PDB entry 6T15 | electron microscopy, 3.29 A resolution | chains b and j of the 33 polymer chains in the assembly

[Chain b]
Protein: Cytochrome C oxidase subunit 2; synonym: cytochrome C oxidase polypeptide II, COX2
From: Saccharomyces cerevisiae S288C
Notes: EC 1.9.3.1
UniProt: P00410 (COX2_YEAST); residue numbers follow UniProt; this construct covers 16-251
Chain sequence (236 residues; numbered 16 to 251; the number before each row is that of its first residue):
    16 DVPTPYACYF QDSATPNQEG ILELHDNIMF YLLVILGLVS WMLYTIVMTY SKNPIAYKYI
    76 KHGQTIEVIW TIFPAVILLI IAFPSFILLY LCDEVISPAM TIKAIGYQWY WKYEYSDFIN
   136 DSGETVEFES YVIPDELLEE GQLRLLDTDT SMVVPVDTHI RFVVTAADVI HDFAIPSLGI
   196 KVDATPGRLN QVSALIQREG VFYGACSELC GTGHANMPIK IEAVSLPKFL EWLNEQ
Metal / ion sites: dinuclear copper ion: His186, Cys221, Glu223, Cys225, His229, Met232; Mg2+: Glu223 (shared with 1 residue of chain a)
Small-molecule neighbours: heme a (HEA): Ile50, Val54, Pro89, Leu93
Swiss-Prot annotation at these positions:
  - binding site (Cu cation): His186, Cys221, Glu223, Cys225, His229, Met232
  - binding site (Mg(2+)): Glu223

[Chain j]
Protein: Cytochrome c oxidase subunit 6B
From: Saccharomyces cerevisiae S288c
Notes: EC 1.9.3.1
UniProt: Q01519 (COX12_YEAST); residues 2-83 here = UniProt positions 2-83
Chain sequence (82 residues; each row starts with the number of its first residue):
     2 ADQENSPLHT VGFDARFPQQ NQTKHCWQSY VDYHKCVNMK GEDFAPCKVF WKTYNALCPL
    62 DWIEKWDDQR EKGIFAGDIN SD
Disordered / not traced: 2-6
Disulfides: Cys27-Cys59, Cys37-Cys48
Swiss-Prot annotation at these positions:
  - motif: Cys27 to Cys37 (Cx9C motif), Cys48 to Cys59 (Cx10C motif)
  - modified residue: Ser82 (Phosphoserine)

[How chain b and chain j interact]
Residue-residue contacts (48; chain b residue first):
  Pro113(b) with Thr11(j); Gly13(j)
  Ala114(b) with Leu9(j); His10(j); Thr11(j), hydrogen bond (backbone-side chain)
  Met115(b) with Leu9(j); Thr11(j)
  Thr116(b) with Thr11(j); Ala57(j)
  Lys118(b) with Asn56(j); Ala57(j), hydrogen bond (side chain-backbone); Leu58(j); Cys59(j); Pro60(j)
  Ile120(b) with Pro60(j), hydrophobic
  Tyr122(b) with Asp62(j), hydrogen bond
  Lys127(b) with Asp62(j), salt bridge
  Glu129(b) with Pro60(j); Leu61(j)
  Ser131(b) with Asn56(j), hydrogen bond (side chain-backbone); Ala57(j)
  Asp132(b) with Leu9(j); Thr11(j)
  Phe133(b) with Trp52(j), hydrophobic; Asn56(j)
  Thr140(b) with Leu61(j)
  Arg176(b) with Val12(j); Gly13(j), hydrogen bond (side chain-backbone)
  Val178(b) with Leu58(j)
  Val197(b) with Gln21(j)
  Pro201(b) with Trp63(j)
  Gly202(b) with Thr24(j); Trp63(j)
  Arg203(b) with Thr24(j)
  Leu204(b) with Gln21(j); Asn22(j); Gln23(j), hydrogen bond (backbone-backbone); Thr24(j); Leu58(j); Cys59(j), hydrophobic; Pro60(j); Trp63(j), hydrophobic
  Asn205(b) with Gln21(j)
  Gln206(b) with Gln20(j), hydrogen bond (side chain-backbone); Gln21(j), hydrogen bond (backbone-backbone); Gln23(j)
  Leu241(b) with Leu9(j), hydrophobic
  Leu245(b) with Ser7(j)
Also at the interface, not in a pair above, chain b (31 interface residues in all): Val110, Ile111, Ser112, Ile134, Thr180, Val207, Phe244
Also at the interface, not in a pair above, chain j (22 interface residues in all): Pro8, Phe14

[In short]
Chain b and chain j form an interface of 31 and 22 residues respectively, with 8 hydrogen bonds and 1 salt
bridge. Polar pairs include Lys127(b)-Asp62(j), Ala114(b)-Thr11(j) and Lys118(b)-Ala57(j). Bound to chain b:
heme a.
Chain b is Cytochrome C oxidase subunit 2; synonym: cytochrome C oxidase polypeptide II, COX2 (Saccharomyces
cerevisiae S288C) and chain j is Cytochrome c oxidase subunit 6B (Saccharomyces cerevisiae S288c); the
structure, The III2-IV(5B)1 respiratory supercomplex from S. cerevisiae, was determined by electron microscopy
(same publication as 6T0B).
